PDB entry 4A2I | electron microscopy, 16.50 A resolution (very low resolution: no residue pairs are listed; an interface is given only as per-side residue counts) | chains A and K of the 22 polymer chains in the assembly

Chain A:
Molecule: 16S ribosomal RNA
Source organism: Escherichia coli
Sequence (1530 nucleotides; row label = number of the first residue in the row):
     5 UGAAGAGUUU GAUCAUGGCU CAGAUUGAAC GCUGGCGGCA GGCCUAACAC AUGCAAGUCG
    65 AACGGUAACA GGAAGAAGCU UGCUUCUUUG CUGACGAGUG GCGGACGGGU GAGUAAUGUC
   125 UGGGAAACUG CCUGAUGGAG GGGGAUAACU ACUGGAAACG GUAGCUAAUA CCGCAUAACG
   185 UCGCAAGACC AAAGAGGGGG ACCUUCGGGC CUCUUGCCAU CGGAUGUGCC CAGAUGGGAU
   245 UAGCUAGUAG GUGGGGUAAC GGCUCACCUA GGCGACGAUC CCUAGCUGGU CUGAGAGGAU
   305 GACCAGCCAC ACUGGAACUG AGACACGGUC CAGACUCCUA CGGGAGGCAG CAGUGGGGAA
   365 UAUUGCACAA UGGGCGCAAG CCUGAUGCAG CCAUGCCGCG UGUAUGAAGA AGGCCUUCGG
   425 GUUGUAAAGU ACUUUCAGCG GGGAGGAAGG GAGUAAAGUU AAUACCUUUG CUCAUUGACG
   485 UUACCCGCAG AAGAAGCACC GGCUAACUCC GUGCCAGCAG CCGCGGUAAU ACGGAGGGUG
   545 CAAGCGUUAA UCGGAAUUAC UGGGCGUAAA GCGCACGCAG GCGGUUUGUU AAGUCAGAUG
   605 UGAAAUCCCC GGGCUCAACC UGGGAACUGC AUCUGAUACU GGCAAGCUUG AGUCUCGUAG
   665 AGGGGGGUAG AAUUCCAGGU GUAGCGGUGA AAUGCGUAGA GAUCUGGAGG AAUACCGGUG
   725 GCGAAGGCGG CCCCCUGGAC GAAGACUGAC GCUCAGGUGC GAAAGCGUGG GGAGCAAACA
   785 GGAUUAGAUA CCCUGGUAGU CCACGCCGUA AACGAUGUCG ACUUGGAGGU UGUGCCCUUG
   845 AGGCGUGGCU UCCGGAGCUA ACGCGUUAAG UCGACCGCCU GGGGAGUACG GCCGCAAGGU
   905 UAAAACUCAA AUGAAUUGAC GGGGGCCCGC ACAAGCGGUG GAGCAUGUGG UUUAAUUCGA
   965 UGCAACGCGA AGAACCUUAC CUGGUCUUGA CAUCCACGGA AGUUUUCAGA GAUGAGAAUG
  1025 UGCCUUCGGG AACCGUGAGA CAGGUGCUGC AUGGCUGUCG UCAGCUCGUG UUGUGAAAUG
  1085 UUGGGUUAAG UCCCGCAACG AGCGCAACCC UUAUCCUUUG UUGCCAGCGG UCCGGCCGGG
  1145 AACUCAAAGG AGACUGCCAG UGAUAAACUG GAGGAAGGUG GGGAUGACGU CAAGUCAUCA
  1205 UGGCCCUUAC GACCAGGGCU ACACACGUGC UACAAUGGCG CAUACAAAGA GAAGCGACCU
  1265 CGCGAGAGCA AGCGGACCUC AUAAAGUGCG UCGUAGUCCG GAUUGGAGUC UGCAACUCGA
  1325 CUCCAUGAAG UCGGAAUCGC UAGUAAUCGU GGAUCAGAAU GCCACGGUGA AUACGUUCCC
  1385 GGGCCUUGUA CACACCGCCC GUCACACCAU GGGAGUGGGU UGCAAAAGAA GUAGGUAGCU
  1445 UAACCUUCGG GAGGGCGCUU ACCACUUUGU GAUUCAUGAC UGGGGUGAAG UCGUAACAAG
  1505 GUAACCGUAG GGGAACCUGC GGUUGGAUCA

Chain K:
Molecule: 30S ribosomal protein S11
Source organism: Escherichia coli
UniProt: P0A7R9 (RS11_ECOLI); numbering as in UniProt (aligned over 12-128)
Sequence (117 residues; numbered 12 to 128; the number before each row is that of its first residue):
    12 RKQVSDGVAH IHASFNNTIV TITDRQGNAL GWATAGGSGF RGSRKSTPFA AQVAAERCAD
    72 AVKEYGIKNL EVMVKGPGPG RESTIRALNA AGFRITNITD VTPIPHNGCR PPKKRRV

Chain A / chain K interface:
At this resolution (16 A) residue pairs are not listed: 41 residues of chain A and 36 of chain K lie at the interface.

In short:
41 residues of chain A and 36 residues of chain K are in contact.
Chain A is 16S ribosomal RNA and chain K is 30S ribosomal protein S11, both from Escherichia coli; the
structure, Cryo-electron Microscopy Structure of the 30S Subunit in Complex with the YjeQ Biogenesis Factor,
was determined by electron microscopy.
